Entry 6F65 (X-ray diffraction, 1.95 A resolution); this record covers chain A.

[Chain A]
Protein: Ribonucleotide reductase small subunit
Organism: Geobacillus kaustophilus (strain HTA426)
Notes: EC 1.17.4.1
UniProtKB: Q5KW80 (Q5KW80_GEOKA); numbering as in UniProt (aligned over 1-302)
Amino-acid sequence (316 residues; row label = number of the first residue in the row; numbers below 1 keep their minus sign (Met-13 is residue -13)):
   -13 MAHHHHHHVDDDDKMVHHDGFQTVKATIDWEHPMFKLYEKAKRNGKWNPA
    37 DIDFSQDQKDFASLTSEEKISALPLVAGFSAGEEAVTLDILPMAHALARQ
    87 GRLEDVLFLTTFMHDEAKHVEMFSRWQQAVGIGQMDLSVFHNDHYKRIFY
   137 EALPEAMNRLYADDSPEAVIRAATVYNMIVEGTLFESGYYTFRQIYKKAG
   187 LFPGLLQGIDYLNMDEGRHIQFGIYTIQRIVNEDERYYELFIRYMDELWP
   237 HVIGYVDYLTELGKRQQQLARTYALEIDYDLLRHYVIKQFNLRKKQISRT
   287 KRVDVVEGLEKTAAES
Disordered / not traced: -13 to 1, 287-302
Sequence notes: initiating methionine (-13); expression tag (-12 to 0); engineered mutation Phe171 (Ala in Q5KW80)
Bound ions: manganese (III) ion: Glu69, Glu102, His105, Glu202; Fe ion: Glu102, Glu167, Glu202, His205; Mn2+ near His130 (its only coordinating residue here)
Small-molecule neighbours: octanoic acid (caprylic acid) (OCA): Leu61, Gly64, Phe65, Tyr131, Leu170, Phe171, Ser173, Gly174, Thr177, Tyr241, Val242, Leu245, Leu268, Val272
What the authors report for this chain:
  - Fe ion coordination: Glu167, Glu202
  - conformationally variable residues (side-chain flip): Glu202
  - contacts within the chain: Val72-Tyr162
  - mutagenesis - A171F: abolished binding to fatty acid
  - mutagenesis - A171F: unchanged catalytic activity on O2

[Overview]
Chain A binds octanoic acid (caprylic acid). Glu69, Glu102, His105 and Glu202 coordinate a manganese (III) ion
ion. The Fe ion site is built by Glu102, Glu167, Glu202 and His205. The paper reports that A171F abolishes
binding to fatty acid; Fe ion coordination by Glu167 and Glu202.
Chain A is Ribonucleotide reductase small subunit (Geobacillus kaustophilus (strain HTA426)); the structure,
R2-like ligand-binding oxidase A171F mutant with aerobically reconstituted Mn/Fe cofactor, was determined by
X-ray diffraction, deposited together with 6F6B, 6F6L and 6F6M.
